PDB entry 3AN2 | X-ray diffraction, 3.60 A resolution | chains A and I of the 10 polymer chains in the assembly

Chain A:
Molecule: Histone H3-like centromeric protein A
From: Homo sapiens
UniProtKB: P49450 (CENPA_HUMAN); residues 1-140 here = UniProt positions 1-140
Sequence (143 residues; row label = number of the first residue in the row; numbers below 1 keep their minus sign (Gly-2 is residue -2)):
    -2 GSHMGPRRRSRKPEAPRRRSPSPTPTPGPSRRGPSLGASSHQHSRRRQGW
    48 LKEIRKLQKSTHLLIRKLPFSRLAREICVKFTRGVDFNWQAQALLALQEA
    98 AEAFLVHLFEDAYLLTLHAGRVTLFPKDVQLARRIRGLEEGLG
Not modelled in the structure: -2 to 45, 135-140
Sequence notes: expression tag (-2 to 0)
Curated features (UniProtKB/Swiss-Prot):
  - region: Gln39 to Leu54 (Important for flexibility of DNA ends that protrude from nucleosomes)
  - modified residue: Gly2 (N,N,N-trimethylglycine), Ser7 (Phosphoserine), Ser17 (Phosphoserine), Ser19 (Phosphoserine), Ser27 (Phosphoserine), Ser68 (Phosphoserine)

Chain I:
Molecule: 147 mer DNA
Sequence (147 nucleotides; row label = number of the first residue in the row; numbers below 1 keep their minus sign (DA-73 is residue -73)):
   -73 ATCCTTCGTTGGAAACGGGATTTCTTCATTTCATGCTAGACAGAAGAATT
   -23 CTCAGTAACTTCTTTGTGCTGGTAACCAGCACAAAGAAGTTACTGAGAAT
    27 TCTTCTGTCTAGCATGAAATGAAGAAATCCCGTTTCCAACGAAGGAT
Not modelled in the structure: -73 to -61, 61-73

Chain A / chain I interface:
Pairs across the interface - 14 pairs, chain A then chain I:
  Trp47(A) - DT-4(I)  phosphate contact
  Arg63(A) - DT-14(I)  hydrogen bond to the phosphate
  Arg63(A) - DT-13(I)  salt bridge to the phosphate
  Arg72(A) - DC-23(I)  salt bridge to the phosphate
  Asn85(A) - DT-24(I)  phosphate contact
  Asn85(A) - DC-23(I)  sugar contact
  Trp86(A) - DC-23(I)  hydrogen bond to the phosphate
  Gln87(A) - DT-24(I)  phosphate contact
  Ala88(A) - DT-24(I)  hydrogen bond to the phosphate
  Arg118(A) - DG-3(I)  phosphate contact
  Arg118(A) - DG-2(I)  salt bridge to the phosphate
  Val119(A) - DG-3(I)  hydrogen bond to the phosphate
  Thr120(A) - DT-4(I)  hydrogen bond to the phosphate
  Thr120(A) - DG-3(I)  hydrogen bond to the phosphate
Also at the interface, not in a pair above, chain A (13 interface residues in all): Phe84, Gln89, Phe122

Overview:
Chain A and chain I form an interface of 13 and 7 residues respectively; the contacts include 6 hydrogen bonds
and 3 salt bridges. Polar pairs include Arg63(A)-DT-14(I), Trp86(A)-DC-23(I) and Ala88(A)-DT-24(I).
Here chain A is Histone H3-like centromeric protein A (Homo sapiens) and chain I is 147 mer DNA. Entry 3AN2
(The structure of the centromeric nucleosome containing CENP-A) was determined by X-ray diffraction.
